PDB entry 7TRA | electron microscopy, 3.30 A resolution | chains J and S of the 19 polymer chains in the assembly

# Chain J
Name: Cas7a
Source organism: Pyrococcus furiosus DSM 3638
UniProt: Q8U333 (Q8U333_PYRFU); residues 1-336 here = UniProt positions 1-336
Amino-acid sequence (336 residues; numbered 1 to 336; the number before each row is that of its first residue):
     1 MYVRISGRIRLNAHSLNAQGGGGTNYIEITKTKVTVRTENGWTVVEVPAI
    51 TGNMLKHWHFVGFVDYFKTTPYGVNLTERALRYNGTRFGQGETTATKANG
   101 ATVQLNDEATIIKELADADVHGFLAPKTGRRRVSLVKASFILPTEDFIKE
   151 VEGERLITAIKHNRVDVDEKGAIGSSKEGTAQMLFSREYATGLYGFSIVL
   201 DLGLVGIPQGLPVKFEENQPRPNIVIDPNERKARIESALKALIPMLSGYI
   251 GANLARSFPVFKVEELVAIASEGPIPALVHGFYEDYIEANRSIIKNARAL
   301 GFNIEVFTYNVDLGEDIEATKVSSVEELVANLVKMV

# Chain S
Molecule: Target strand DNA
Sequence (44 nucleotides; each row starts with the number of its first residue):
    21 TAAACTGTTACAACCAGTTAAGGGTTGGGGGAAGCACTGGGTCT

# How chain J and chain S interact
Residue-residue contacts - 29 pairs, chain J then chain S:
  Gly-23(J) / DG42(S)  sugar contact
  Thr-24(J) / DG42(S)  hydrogen bond to the phosphate
  Asn-25(J) / DA41(S)  phosphate contact
  Asn-25(J) / DG42(S)  phosphate contact
  Ile-27(J) / DG42(S)  base contact
  Gln-90(J) / DG49(S)  hydrogen bond to the phosphate
  Gln-90(J) / DG50(S)  phosphate contact
  Gly-91(J) / DG50(S)  hydrogen bond to the phosphate
  Leu-124(J) / DG49(S)  base contact
  Leu-124(J) / DG50(S)  base contact
  Pro-126(J) / DG49(S)  base contact
  Pro-126(J) / DG50(S)  sugar contact
  Lys-127(J) / DG50(S)  phosphate contact
  Asn-163(J) / DA40(S)  hydrogen bond to the base
  Arg-164(J) / DG42(S)  base contact
  Arg-164(J) / DG43(S)  base contact
  Ile-173(J) / DT39(S)  base contact
  Gly-174(J) / DT39(S)  sugar contact
  Ser-175(J) / DT39(S)  phosphate contact
  Ser-175(J) / DA40(S)  phosphate contact
  Ser-176(J) / DA40(S)  sugar contact
  Gln-182(J) / DT39(S)  hydrogen bond to the base
  Gln-182(J) / DA40(S)  sugar contact
  Met-183(J) / DA40(S)  base contact
  Met-183(J) / DA41(S)  phosphate contact
  Met-183(J) / DG42(S)  base contact
  Met-183(J) / DG43(S)  sugar contact
  Leu-184(J) / DA41(S)  base contact
  Phe-185(J) / DG42(S)  base contact
Also at the interface, not in a pair above, chain J (20 interface residues in all): Phe-88

# In short
The interface between chain J and chain S involves 20 residues on one side and 7 on the other; the contacts
include 5 hydrogen bonds. Polar pairs include Asn-163(J)/DA40(S), Gln-182(J)/DT39(S) and Thr-24(J)/DG42(S).
Chain J is Cas7a (Pyrococcus furiosus DSM 3638) and chain S is Target strand DNA; the structure, Cascade
complex from type I-A CRISPR-Cas system, was determined by electron microscopy together with 7TR6, 7TR8 and
7TR9 from the same study.
